PDB entry 5T3J | X-ray diffraction, 2.55 A resolution | chain A

== Chain A ==
Protein: Inositol monophosphatase
Source organism: Medicago truncatula
UniProtKB: G7J7Q5 (G7J7Q5_MEDTR); residues 52-326 here = UniProt positions 52-326
Sequence (277 residues; numbered 50 to 326; the number before each row is that of its first residue):
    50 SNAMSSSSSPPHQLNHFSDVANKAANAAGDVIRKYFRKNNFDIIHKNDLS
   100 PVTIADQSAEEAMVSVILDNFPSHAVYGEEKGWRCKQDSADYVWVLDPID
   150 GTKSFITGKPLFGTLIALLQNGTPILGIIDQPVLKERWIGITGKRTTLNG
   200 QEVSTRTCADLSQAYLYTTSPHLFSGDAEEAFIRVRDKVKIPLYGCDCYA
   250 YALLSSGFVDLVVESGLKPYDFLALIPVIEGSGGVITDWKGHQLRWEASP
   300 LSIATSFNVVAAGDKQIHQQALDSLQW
Not modelled in the structure: 50-58, 88-98
Differences from the reference sequence: expression tag (50-51)
Ligand contacts: selenourea (SEY): Gln62, Phe66, Phe120, Ser122, His123, Tyr141

== Summary ==
Chain A binds selenourea.
Chain A is Inositol monophosphatase (Medicago truncatula); the structure, Histidinol Phosphate
Phosphatase(HPP) soaked with selenourea for 10 min, was determined by X-ray diffraction together with 5T3F,
5T3G, 5T3H, 5T3I and 5T3L from the same study.
